PDB entry 7K8H | X-ray diffraction, 2.60 A resolution | chain A

== Chain A ==
Molecule: Beta-lactamase
Source organism: Mycobacterium tuberculosis
Notes: EC 3.5.2.6
Reference sequence: A0A655AHQ9 (A0A655AHQ9_MYCTX); residues 27-293 here correspond to UniProt positions 4-270 (UniProt number = residue number - 23)
Chain sequence (267 residues; row label = number of the first residue in the row):
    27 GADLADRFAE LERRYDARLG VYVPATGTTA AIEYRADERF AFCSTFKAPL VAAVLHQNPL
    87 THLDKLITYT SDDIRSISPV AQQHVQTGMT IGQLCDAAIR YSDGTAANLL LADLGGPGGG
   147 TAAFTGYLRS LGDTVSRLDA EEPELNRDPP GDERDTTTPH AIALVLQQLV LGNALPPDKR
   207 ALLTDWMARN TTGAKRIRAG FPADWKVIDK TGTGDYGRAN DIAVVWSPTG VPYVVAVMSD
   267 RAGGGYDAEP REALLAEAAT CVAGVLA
Not modelled in the structure: 27-28
Ligand contacts: Ceftriaxone (9F2): R126, Y127, R215, N216, T217
Reported in the primary citation:
  - binding site for Ceftriaxone: S70, S128, N172, T237, T239, D241
  - catalytic residues: S70 (citing earlier work)

== In short ==
Chain A binds Ceftriaxone. From the paper: the catalytic residue S70; a binding site for Ceftriaxone at S70,
S128 and N172 among others.
Chain A is Beta-lactamase (Mycobacterium tuberculosis); the structure, Beta-lactamase mixed with Ceftriaxone,
50ms, was determined by X-ray diffraction together with 7K8E, 7K8F, 7K8K and 7K8L from the same study.
